PDB entry 8AJJ | X-ray diffraction, 2.40 A resolution | chains C and D

# Chain C (and D)
Molecule: Dihydrolipoamide dehydrogenase
Organism: Staphylococcus aureus
Notes: EC 1.16.1.1, 1.-.-.-; chain D of this document is another copy of the same molecule, construct and numbering; everything in this record applies to it too
Reference sequence: A0A266CGC0 (A0A266CGC0_STAAU); residue numbers follow UniProt; this construct covers 3-440
Amino-acid sequence (446 residues; each row starts with the number of its first residue):
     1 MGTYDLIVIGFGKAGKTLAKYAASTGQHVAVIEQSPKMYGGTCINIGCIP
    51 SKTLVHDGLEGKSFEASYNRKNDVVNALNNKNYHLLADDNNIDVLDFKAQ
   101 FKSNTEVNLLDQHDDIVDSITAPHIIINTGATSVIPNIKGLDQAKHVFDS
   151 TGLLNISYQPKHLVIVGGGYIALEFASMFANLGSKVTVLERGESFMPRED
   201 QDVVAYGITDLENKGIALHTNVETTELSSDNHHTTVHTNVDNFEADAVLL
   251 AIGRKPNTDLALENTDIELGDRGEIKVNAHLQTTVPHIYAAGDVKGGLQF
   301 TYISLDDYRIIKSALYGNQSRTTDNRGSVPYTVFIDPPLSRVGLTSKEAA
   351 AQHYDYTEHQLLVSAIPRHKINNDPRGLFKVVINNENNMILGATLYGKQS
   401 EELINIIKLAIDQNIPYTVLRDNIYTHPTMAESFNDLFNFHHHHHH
Not modelled in the structure: 1-2 (chain D: 1-2, 36-81, 446)
Differences from the reference sequence: initiating methionine (1); expression tag (2, 441-446)
Disulfides: C43-C48
Residues lining bound ligands: FAD (flavin-adenine dinucleotide): I9, G10, F11, G12, K13, A14, I32, E33, Q34, M38, G41, T42, C43, I46, G47, C48, K52, F97, K98, A99, N128, T129, G130, A131, S150, I171, F175, R254, N257, D259, L260, A291, G292, D293, Q299, F300, T301, Y302, S304, F334

# Interface between chain C and chain D
Residue-residue contacts (88):
  C43(C) with H427(D), hydrogen bond
  C48(C) with H427(D)
  K52(C) with I371(D); P428(D)
  T53(C) with I371(D)
  H56(C) with I371(D), hydrogen bond (side chain-backbone); N372(D)
  R70(C) with K370(D), hydrogen bond (side chain-backbone); I371(D), hydrogen bond (side chain-backbone); N373(D)
  L78(C) with K370(D)
  T301(C) with H427(D)
  Y302(C) with I424(D), hydrophobic; Y425(D); T426(D); H427(D)
  L305(C) with N435(D)
  D306(C) with I424(D)
  R309(C) with D422(D), hydrogen bond (side chain-backbone); N423(D), hydrogen bond (side chain-backbone); I424(D); N435(D)
  R326(C) with I424(D)
  P330(C) with T426(D)
  Y331(C) with T426(D)
  T332(C) with T426(D)
  F334(C) with H427(D); P428(D)
  Q399(C) with Q399(D), hydrogen bond; E402(D)
  E401(C) with T426(D), hydrogen bond (backbone-side chain); T429(D)
  E402(C) with Q399(D); L403(D); T429(D); M430(D), hydrogen bond (side chain-backbone); A431(D), hydrogen bond (side chain-backbone)
  L403(C) with E402(D)
  I404(C) with T426(D)
  N405(C) with Y425(D); T426(D), hydrogen bond; A431(D)
  I406(C) with I406(D), hydrophobic
  K408(C) with N423(D); I424(D)
  L409(C) with I415(D), hydrophobic; N423(D)
  Q413(C) with I415(D)
  I415(C) with L409(D), hydrophobic; Q413(D); I415(D), hydrophobic
  V419(C) with L409(D), hydrophobic; Q413(D)
  D422(C) with R309(D), hydrogen bond (backbone-side chain)
  N423(C) with R309(D); K408(D); L409(D)
  I424(C) with Y302(D), hydrophobic; D306(D); R326(D); P330(D); K408(D)
  Y425(C) with Y302(D); N405(D)
  T426(C) with Y302(D); P330(D); Y331(D); T332(D); E401(D), hydrogen bond (side chain-backbone); I404(D); N405(D), hydrogen bond
  H427(C) with T301(D); Y302(D); F334(D)
  P428(C) with F334(D)
  T429(C) with E401(D); E402(D)
  M430(C) with E402(D), hydrogen bond (backbone-side chain)
  A431(C) with E402(D), hydrogen bond (backbone-side chain); N405(D)
  N435(C) with L305(D); R309(D)
  H444(C) with S24(D)
  H445(C) with S24(D); T25(D)
  H446(C) with S24(D), hydrogen bond (side chain-backbone); T25(D), hydrogen bond (side chain-backbone); G26(D)
Also at the interface, not in a pair above, chain C (52 interface residues in all): I49, V74, A77, V329, R368, D412, L420, R421, H443
Also at the interface, not in a pair above, chain D (48 interface residues in all): Y21, I303, V329, R368, K398, D412, V419, L420, R421

# Summary
52 residues of chain C and 48 residues of chain D are in contact; the contacts include 18 hydrogen bonds.
Polar pairs include C43(C)-H427(D), H56(C)-I371(D) and R70(C)-K370(D). Chain C binds flavin-adenine
dinucleotide.
Both chains are Dihydrolipoamide dehydrogenase (Staphylococcus aureus). Entry 8AJJ (Crystal structure of the
disulfide reductase MerA from Staphylococcus aureus) was determined by X-ray diffraction, deposited together
with 8AJK.
